7DRE - chains A and B of the 8 polymer chains in the assembly; structure by electron microscopy, 2.54 A resolution.

[Chain A]
Molecule: Sugar phosphate isomerase/epimerase
Organism: [Eubacterium] cellulosolvens 6
Reference sequence: I5AX50 (I5AX50_EUBCE); residues 1-290 here = UniProt positions 1-290
Chain sequence (290 residues; numbered 1 to 290; the number before each row is that of its first residue):
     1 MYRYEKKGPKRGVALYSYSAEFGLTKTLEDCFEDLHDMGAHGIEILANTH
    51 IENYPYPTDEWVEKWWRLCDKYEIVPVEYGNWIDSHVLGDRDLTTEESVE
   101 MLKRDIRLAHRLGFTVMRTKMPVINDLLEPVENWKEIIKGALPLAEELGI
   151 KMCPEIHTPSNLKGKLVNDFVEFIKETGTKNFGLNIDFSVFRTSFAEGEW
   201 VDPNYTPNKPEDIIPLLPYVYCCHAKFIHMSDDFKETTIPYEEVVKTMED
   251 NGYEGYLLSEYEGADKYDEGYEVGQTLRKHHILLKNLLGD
Disordered / not traced: 1-7, 196-201, 290
What the authors report for this chain:
  - specificity-determining residues: Leu-128 (from molecular simulation)

[Chain B]
Molecule: DfgB
Organism: [Eubacterium] cellulosolvens 6
Reference sequence: I5AX49 (I5AX49_EUBCE); residues 1-147 here = UniProt positions 1-147
Chain sequence (160 residues; each row starts with the number of its first residue):
     1 MEKQVIQSVGFRNIKNGNGEITGFQFKVKLPYYRGVFLSQIRPGTLFVDG
    51 QKIEKDQITWTINGEEYTNQEMRGDFKTHWATTKPAVLKVKMPGGLAQGY
   101 HDLKYGFCFTSSYMPPIIQDGLDPDKESMVYMPEFGHHVNERRLLIVKLA
   151 AALEHHHHHH
Disordered / not traced: 16-19, 112-138, 149-160
Differences from the reference sequence: expression tag (148-160)
What the authors report for this chain:
  - specificity-determining residues: Pro-115 (from molecular simulation)

[Chain A / chain B interface]
Contacting residue pairs (32):
  Thr-25(A) / Met-1(B)  hydrogen bond (backbone-backbone)
  Lys-26(A) / Val-9(B)
  Asp-30(A) / Val-9(B)
  Glu-33(A) / Val-9(B)
  Glu-33(A) / Arg-12(B)  salt bridge
  Glu-33(A) / Lys-27(B)  salt bridge
  Asp-34(A) / Val-9(B)
  His-36(A) / Arg-12(B)
  Asp-37(A) / Ser-8(B)
  Asp-37(A) / Val-9(B)
  Asp-37(A) / Gly-10(B)  hydrogen bond (side chain-backbone)
  Asp-37(A) / Phe-11(B)  hydrogen bond (side chain-backbone)
  Asp-37(A) / Arg-12(B)  salt bridge
  Met-38(A) / Val-147(B)
  Phe-234(A) / Gly-99(B)
  Phe-234(A) / Tyr-100(B)  hydrophobic
  Phe-234(A) / Leu-145(B)  hydrophobic
  Glu-272(A) / Arg-142(B)  salt bridge
  Gln-275(A) / Ser-8(B)
  Gln-275(A) / Leu-144(B)
  Gln-275(A) / Leu-145(B)  hydrogen bond (side chain-backbone)
  Arg-278(A) / Ser-8(B)
  Arg-278(A) / Leu-145(B)
  Arg-278(A) / Val-147(B)
  Lys-279(A) / Tyr-100(B)
  Lys-279(A) / Leu-145(B)
  Ile-282(A) / Gln-98(B)
  Ile-282(A) / Leu-145(B)  hydrophobic
  Ile-282(A) / Ile-146(B)
  Ile-282(A) / Val-147(B)  hydrophobic
  Lys-285(A) / Val-147(B)
  Lys-285(A) / Lys-148(B)
Interface residues without a listed pair, chain A (17 interface residues in all): Asp-232, Asn-286
Interface residues without a listed pair, chain B (18 interface residues in all): Gln-4, Arg-143

[Summary]
17 residues of chain A and 18 residues of chain B are in contact; the contacts include 4 hydrogen bonds and 4
salt bridges. Polar pairs include Glu-33(A)/Arg-12(B), Glu-33(A)/Lys-27(B) and Asp-37(A)/Arg-12(B). From the
paper: specificity determinants Leu-128(A) and Pro-115(B).
Chain A is Sugar phosphate isomerase/epimerase and chain B is DfgB, both from [Eubacterium] cellulosolvens 6;
the structure, Cryo-EM structure of DfgA-B at 2.54 angstrom resolution, was determined by electron microscopy
together with 7DRD, 7EXB, 7EXZ, 7BVR and 7BVS from the same study.
